Entry 9EV0 (electron microscopy, 2.38 A resolution); this record covers chains P and L of the 30 polymer chains in the assembly.

# Chain P (and L)
Name: DUF4352 domain-containing protein
From: Sulfolobus acidocaldarius
Notes: chain L of this document is another copy of the same molecule, construct and numbering; everything in this record applies to it too
UniProtKB: A0A0U3GLH8 (A0A0U3GLH8_9CREN); residue numbers follow UniProt; this construct covers 16-156
Chain sequence (141 residues; row label = number of the first residue in the row):
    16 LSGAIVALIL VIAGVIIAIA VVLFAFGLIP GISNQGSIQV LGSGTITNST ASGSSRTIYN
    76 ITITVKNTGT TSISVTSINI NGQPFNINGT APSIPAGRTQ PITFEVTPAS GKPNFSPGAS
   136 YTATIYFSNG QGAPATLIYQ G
Glycans and other covalent adducts: glycan linked to Asn63, Asn75; N-acetylglucosamine (NAG) linked to Asn103

# How chain P and chain L interact
Pairs across the interface (34; chain P residue first):
  Leu16(P) with Val36(L), hydrophobic
  Ile20(P) with Ala40(L); Ile44(L), hydrophobic; Ile47(L), hydrophobic
  Leu23(P) with Ile44(L), hydrophobic; Ser48(L)
  Ile24(P) with Ile47(L), hydrophobic
  Ile27(P) with Ser48(L); Asn49(L)
  Ile31(P) with Ser52(L); Gln146(L)
  Ile34(P) with Gln54(L)
  Ala35(P) with Pro149(L)
  Leu38(P) with Gln54(L); Val55(L); Leu56(L), hydrophobic
  Phe39(P) with Thr137(L); Pro149(L), hydrophobic; Ala150(L); Thr151(L)
  Gly42(P) with Gly57(L); Ser58(L), hydrogen bond (backbone-side chain); Thr151(L)
  Leu43(P) with Thr151(L)
  Pro45(P) with Ser58(L); Ile153(L), hydrophobic
  Gly46(P) with Ser135(L); Ile153(L)
  Asn49(P) with Gly133(L), hydrogen bond (side chain-backbone)
  Thr86(P) with Pro132(L); Gly133(L); Gln155(L)
  Ser87(P) with Pro132(L)
  Ser143(P) with Ser131(L), hydrogen bond (backbone-side chain)
Other interface residues (no listed pair), chain L (26 interface residues in all): Val37, Gln50, Gly51

# Summary
18 residues of chain P and 26 residues of chain L are in contact, with 3 hydrogen bonds. Polar contacts
include Gly42(P)-Ser58(L), Asn49(P)-Gly133(L) and Ser143(P)-Ser131(L). N-acetylglucosamine is covalently
linked to Asn103(P).
Chain P and chain L are both DUF4352 domain-containing protein (Sulfolobus acidocaldarius); the structure,
Structure of the AAP filament of Sulfolobus acidocaldarius strain MW039 (delta agl3 mutant), was determined by
electron microscopy together with 9ETS, 9ETT, 8QX4 and 8RZL from the same study.
